PDB entry 7YVS | electron microscopy, 2.80 A resolution | chains D and H of the 8 polymer chains in the assembly

== Chain D ==
Name: ADP-ribosylating binary toxin binding subunit CdtB
From: Clostridioides difficile
UniProt: A8DS70 (A8DS70_CLODI); residues 202-876 here = UniProt positions 202-876
Sequence (675 residues; each row starts with the number of its first residue):
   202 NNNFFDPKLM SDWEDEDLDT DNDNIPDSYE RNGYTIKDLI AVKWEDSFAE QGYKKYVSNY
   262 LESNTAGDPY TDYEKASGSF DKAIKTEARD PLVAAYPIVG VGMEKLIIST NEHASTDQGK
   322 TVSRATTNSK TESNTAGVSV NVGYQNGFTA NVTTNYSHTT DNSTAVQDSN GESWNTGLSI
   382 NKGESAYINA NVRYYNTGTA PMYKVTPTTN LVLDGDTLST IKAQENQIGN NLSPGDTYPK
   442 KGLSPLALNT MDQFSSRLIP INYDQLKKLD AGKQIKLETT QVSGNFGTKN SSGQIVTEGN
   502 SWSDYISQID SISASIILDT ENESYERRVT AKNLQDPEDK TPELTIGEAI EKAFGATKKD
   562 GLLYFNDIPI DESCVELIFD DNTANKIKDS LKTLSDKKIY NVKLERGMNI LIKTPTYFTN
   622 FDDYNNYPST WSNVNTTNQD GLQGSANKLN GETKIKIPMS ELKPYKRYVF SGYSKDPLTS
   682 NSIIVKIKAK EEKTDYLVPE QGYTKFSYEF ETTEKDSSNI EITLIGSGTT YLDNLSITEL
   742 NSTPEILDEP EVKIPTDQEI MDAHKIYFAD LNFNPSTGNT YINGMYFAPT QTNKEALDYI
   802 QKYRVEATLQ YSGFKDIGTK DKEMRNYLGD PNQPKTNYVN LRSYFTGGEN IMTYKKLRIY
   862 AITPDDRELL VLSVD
Unresolved in the structure: 202-213, 332-363, 743-876
Metal / ion sites: Ca2+ site 1: D220, D222, D224, I226, E231; Ca2+ site 2: D222, D224, E231, N260, E263, D273; Ca2+ site 3: N621, D623, S646, D734
From the paper describing this entry:
  - mutagenesis - F774G, F774L: decreased binding to di-heptamer

== Chain H ==
Name: ADP-ribosylating binary toxin enzymatic subunit CdtA
From: Clostridioides difficile
UniProt: Q9KH42 (Q9KH42_CLODI); residues 1-413 here correspond to UniProt positions 51-463 (UniProt number = residue number + 50)
Sequence (428 residues; numbered 1 to 428; the number before each row is that of its first residue):
     1 APIERPEDFL KDKEKAKEWE RKEAERIEQK LERSEKEALE SYKKDSVEIS KYSQTRNYFY
    61 DYQIEANSRE KEYKELRNAI SKNKIDKPMY VYYFESPEKF AFNKVIRTEN QNEISLEKFN
   121 EFKETIQNKL FKQDGFKDIS LYEPGKGDEK PTPLLMHLKL PRNTGMLPYT NTNNVSTLIE
   181 QGYSIKIDKI VRIVIDGKHY IKAEASVVSS LDFKDDVSKG DSWGKANYND WSNKLTPNEL
   241 ADVNDYMRGG YTAINNYLIS NGPVNNPNPE LDSKITNIEN ALKREPIPTN LTVYRRSGPQ
   301 EFGLTLTSPE YDFNKLENID AFKSKWEGQA LSYPNFISTS IGSVNMSAFA KRKIVLRITI
   361 PKGSPGAYLS AIPGYAGEYE VLLNHGSKFK INKIDSYKDG TITKLIVDAT LIPENLYFQG
   421 LEHHHHHH
Unresolved in the structure: 1-18, 414-428
Construct notes: expression tag (414-428)
From the paper describing this entry:
  - conformationally variable residues (order/disorder transition): L10 to E18

== Interface between chain D and chain H ==
Contacting residue pairs (18; chain D residue first):
  W214(D) - I114(H)
  W214(D) - L116(H)  hydrophobic
  W214(D) - F119(H)  hydrophobic
  W214(D) - R192(H)
  E215(D) - L116(H)
  D216(D) - K123(H)  salt bridge
  D218(D) - F119(H)
  D218(D) - K123(H)  salt bridge
  D218(D) - V191(H)
  D218(D) - R192(H)
  L219(D) - R192(H)
  D220(D) - R192(H)  hydrogen bond (backbone-backbone)
  D220(D) - I193(H)
  T221(D) - V194(H)  hydrogen bond (backbone-backbone)
  N223(D) - I193(H)
  N223(D) - K202(H)
  S492(D) - L141(H)
  S492(D) - Y142(H)
Other interface residues (no listed pair), chain D (12 interface residues in all): N225, N491, S493
Other interface residues (no listed pair), chain H (15 interface residues in all): K87, S115, E143, I190

== Overview ==
12 residues of chain D and 15 residues of chain H are in contact, with 2 hydrogen bonds and 2 salt bridges.
Among the polar pairs are D216(D)-K123(H), D218(D)-K123(H) and D220(D)-R192(H). From the paper: F774G and
F774L of chain D reduce binding to di-heptamer; conformational variability at L10(H).
Here chain D is ADP-ribosylating binary toxin binding subunit CdtB and chain H is ADP-ribosylating binary
toxin enzymatic subunit CdtA, both from Clostridioides difficile. Entry 7YVS (Complex structure of
Clostridioides difficile binary toxin unfolded CDTa-bound CDTb-pore (short)) was determined by electron
microscopy (same publication as 7VNJ, 7VNN and 7YVQ).
